Entry 5XYN (X-ray diffraction, 3.30 A resolution); this record covers chains A and B of the 4 polymer chains in the assembly.

[Chain A]
Molecule: Platinum sensitivity protein 3
From: Saccharomyces cerevisiae (strain ATCC 204508 / S288c)
UniProtKB: Q12318 (PSY3_YEAST); residues 1-242 here = UniProt positions 1-242
Amino-acid sequence (244 residues; each row starts with the number of its first residue; numbers below 1 keep their minus sign (Gly-1 is residue -1)):
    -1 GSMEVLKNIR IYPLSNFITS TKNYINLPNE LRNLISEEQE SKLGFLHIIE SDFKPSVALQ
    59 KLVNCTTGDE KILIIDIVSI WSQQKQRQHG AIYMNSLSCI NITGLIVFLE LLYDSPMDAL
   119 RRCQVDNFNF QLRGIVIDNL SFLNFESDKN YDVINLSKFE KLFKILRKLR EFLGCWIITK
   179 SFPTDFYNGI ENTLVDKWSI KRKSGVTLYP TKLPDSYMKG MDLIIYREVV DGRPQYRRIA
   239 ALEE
Not modelled in the structure: 63-66, 145-155, 194-205, 228-231, 240-242
Sequence notes: expression tag (-1 to 0)
Reported in the primary citation:
  - conformationally variable residues (domain motion): Thr19
  - mutagenesis - I16D: unchanged binding to Suppressor of HU sensitivity involved in recombination protein 1
  - mutagenesis - L12D, F15D: abolished growth
  - mutagenesis - I16D: decreased growth

[Chain B]
Molecule: Chromosome segregation in meiosis protein 2
From: Saccharomyces cerevisiae (strain ATCC 204508 / S288c)
UniProtKB: P40465 (CSM2_YEAST); residues 1-213 here = UniProt positions 1-213
Amino-acid sequence (213 residues; each row starts with the number of its first residue):
     1 MEYEDLELIT IWPSPTKNKL CQFIKQNLSK EHVVTQLFFI DATSSFPLSQ FQKLVPPTLP
    61 ENVRIYENIR INTCLDLEEL SAITVKLLQI LSMNKINAQR GTEDAVTEPL KIILYINGLE
   121 VMFRNSQFKS SPQRSHELLR DTLLKLRVMG NDENENASIR TLLEFPKEQL LDYYLKKNNN
   181 TRTSSVRSKR RRIKNGDSLA EYIWKYYADS LFE
Not modelled in the structure: 99-106, 178-195, 213

[Interface between chain A and chain B]
Contacting residue pairs - 53 pairs, chain A then chain B:
  Phe51(A) - Arg147(B)
  Phe51(A) - Lys205(B)
  Phe51(A) - Tyr206(B)
  Phe51(A) - Tyr207(B)
  Phe51(A) - Ala208(B)
  Lys52(A) - Asp209(B)  salt bridge
  Val76(A) - Arg147(B)  hydrogen bond (backbone-side chain)
  Ser77(A) - Leu8(B)
  Ser77(A) - Arg147(B)  hydrogen bond (backbone-side chain)
  Ser77(A) - Val148(B)
  Ile78(A) - Arg147(B)
  Ser80(A) - Asn151(B)  hydrogen bond
  Gln81(A) - Leu8(B)
  Gln81(A) - Arg147(B)
  Gln81(A) - Asn151(B)
  Gln81(A) - Asp209(B)  hydrogen bond
  Gln82(A) - Glu153(B)
  Arg85(A) - Glu153(B)  salt bridge
  Asn93(A) - Val148(B)
  Asn93(A) - Asn151(B)
  Leu95(A) - Leu88(B)  hydrophobic
  Leu95(A) - Lys145(B)
  Leu95(A) - Val148(B)  hydrophobic
  Ile98(A) - Arg140(B)
  Ile98(A) - Asp141(B)
  Ile98(A) - Lys145(B)
  Phe140(A) - Arg140(B)  hydrogen bond (backbone-side chain)
  Phe140(A) - Leu144(B)  hydrophobic
  Phe140(A) - Tyr206(B)
  Phe140(A) - Tyr207(B)  hydrophobic
  Phe143(A) - Gln133(B)
  Phe143(A) - His136(B)
  Phe143(A) - Glu137(B)
  Phe143(A) - Arg140(B)
  Asp183(A) - Tyr206(B)
  Phe184(A) - Tyr202(B)
  Phe184(A) - Tyr206(B)  hydrogen bond (backbone-side chain)
  Gly187(A) - His136(B)
  Gly187(A) - Asp197(B)
  Ile188(A) - Phe123(B)  hydrophobic
  Ile188(A) - His136(B)  hydrogen bond (backbone-side chain)
  Ile188(A) - Asp197(B)
  Ile188(A) - Ser198(B)
  Ile188(A) - Leu199(B)
  Ile188(A) - Tyr202(B)  hydrophobic
  Glu189(A) - Asp197(B)  hydrogen bond (backbone-backbone)
  Asn190(A) - Gly196(B)
  Asn190(A) - Asp197(B)
  Thr191(A) - Gln127(B)
  Thr191(A) - Pro132(B)
  Leu192(A) - Pro132(B)
  Leu192(A) - Gln133(B)
  Leu192(A) - His136(B)
Also at the interface, not in a pair above, chain A (31 interface residues in all): Ser49, Ile75, Lys83, Ser94, Asn99, Gln122, Leu141, Glu144, Phe180
Also at the interface, not in a pair above, chain B (28 interface residues in all): Glu7, Leu139

[Summary]
Chain A and chain B form an interface of 31 and 28 residues respectively, with 8 hydrogen bonds and 2 salt
bridges. Among the polar pairs are Lys52(A)-Asp209(B), Arg85(A)-Glu153(B) and Val76(A)-Arg147(B). The paper
reports that L12D and F15D of chain A abolish growth; conformational variability at Thr19(A).
Chain A is Platinum sensitivity protein 3 and chain B is Chromosome segregation in meiosis protein 2, both
from Saccharomyces cerevisiae (strain ATCC 204508 / S288c); the structure, The crystal structure of
Csm2-Psy3-Shu1-Shu2 complex from budding yeast, was determined by X-ray diffraction.
